PDB entry 6MJI | X-ray diffraction, 2.30 A resolution | chains C and D of the 4 polymer chains in the assembly

Chain C:
Name: T cell receptor alpha variable 11, T cell receptor alpha joining 18, Human nkt tcr alpha chain, CHIMERIC PROTEIN
Source organism: Mus musculus
UniProtKB: chimeric construct of A0A0B4J1J9, K7N5M3: residues 1-92 from A0A0B4J1J9 (A0A0B4J1J9_MOUSE) positions 22-113 (UniProt number = residue number + 21); residues 114-208 from K7N5M3 positions 116-210 (UniProt number = residue number + 2)
Sequence (209 residues; row label = number of the first residue in the row; numbering starts at 0):
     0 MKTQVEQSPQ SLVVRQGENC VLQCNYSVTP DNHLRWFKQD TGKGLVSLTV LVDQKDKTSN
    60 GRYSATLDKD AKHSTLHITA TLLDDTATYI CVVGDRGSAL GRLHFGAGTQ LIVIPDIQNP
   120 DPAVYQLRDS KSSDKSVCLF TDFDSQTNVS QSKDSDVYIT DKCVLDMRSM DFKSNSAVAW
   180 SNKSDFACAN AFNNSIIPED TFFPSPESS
Unresolved in the structure: 0, 183, 205-208
Differences from the reference sequence: initiating methionine (0); linker (113)
Disulfide bonds: C23-C90, C137-C187
Metal / ion sites: Na+: D160 (shared with D170(D) of chain D)
Residues lining bound ligands: JTD (N-[(2S,3S,4R)-1-{[4-O-(cyclopropylmethyl)-alpha-D-galactopyranosyl]oxy}-3,4-dihydroxyoctadecan-2-yl]hexacosanamide): P29, N31, K68, D94, R95, G96

Chain D:
Name: Beta-chain, Tcell receptor chain, T cell receptor beta constant 2
Source organism: Mus musculus
UniProtKB: chimeric construct of A2NTY6, A0N8J3, A0A5B9: residues 0-94 from A2NTY6 (A2NTY6_MOUSE) positions 29-123 (UniProt number = residue number + 29); residues 99-130 from A0N8J3 positions 96-127 (UniProt number = residue number - 3); residues 131-240 from A0A5B9 positions 19-128 (UniProt number = residue number - 112)
Sequence (241 residues; row label = number of the first residue in the row; numbering starts at 0):
     0 MEAAVTQSPR NKVAVTGGKV TLSCNQTNNH NNMYWYRQDT GHGLRLIHYS YGAGSTEKGD
    60 IPDGYKASRP SQENFSLILE LATPSQTSVY FCASGDEGYT QYFGPGTRLL VLEDLRNVTP
   120 PKVSLFEPSK AEISHTQKAT LVCLATGFYP DHVELSWWVN GKEVHSGVCT DPQPLKEQPA
   180 LNDSRYSLSS RLRVSATFWQ NPRNHFRCQV QFYGLSENDE WTQDRAKPVT QIVSAEAWGR
   240 A
Unresolved in the structure: 0-1
Differences from the reference sequence: linker (95-98, 130); variant C168 (Ser56 in A0A5B9), S186 (Cys74 in A0A5B9)
Disulfide bonds: C23-C91, C142-C207
Metal / ion sites: Na+ site 1: E131, T139; Na+ site 2: D170 (shared with D160(C) of chain C)

Interface between chain C and chain D:
Residue-residue contacts (89; chain C residue first):
  H32(C) with Y98(D)
  R34(C) with Y98(D); T99(D)
  Q38(C) with Q37(D), hydrogen bond; F90(D)
  G41(C) with R107(D)
  L44(C) with F102(D), hydrophobic
  V49(C) with Y98(D)
  I89(C) with Q37(D)
  R95(C) with Y98(D)
  G96(C) with Y98(D)
  S97(C) with E96(D); G97(D); Y98(D)
  A98(C) with N31(D); Y33(D); D95(D); E96(D), hydrogen bond (backbone-backbone); G97(D), hydrogen bond (backbone-backbone)
  R101(C) with L45(D); Y48(D), hydrogen bond; D59(D), salt bridge
  L102(C) with Y35(D); Q100(D)
  F104(C) with Y35(D), hydrophobic; G42(D); L43(D); F102(D), hydrophobic
  G105(C) with G42(D)
  A106(C) with G40(D); H41(D); G42(D)
  D120(C) with H134(D), salt bridge
  Y124(C) with S128(D); A130(D); E131(D); H134(D); T135(D)
  Q125(C) with S128(D)
  L126(C) with F125(D); E126(D); T139(D); V141(D), hydrophobic
  R127(C) with F125(D); E126(D), hydrogen bond (backbone-backbone)
  D128(C) with S123(D); L124(D); F125(D)
  S129(C) with L124(D), hydrogen bond (backbone-backbone); E126(D); E235(D), hydrogen bond (side chain-backbone)
  S135(C) with F125(D)
  V136(C) with F125(D), hydrophobic
  L138(C) with T139(D)
  T140(C) with R192(D)
  D141(C) with T135(D); R192(D), salt bridge
  Y157(C) with L174(D), hydrophobic; E176(D), hydrogen bond (side chain-backbone)
  T159(C) with D170(D); S188(D); R190(D), hydrogen bond
  D160(C) with R190(D)
  C162(C) with C168(D), disulfide; T169(D); R190(D)
  V163(C) with C168(D)
  L164(C) with G166(D); V167(D); C168(D), hydrophobic; R192(D)
  D165(C) with S165(D); G166(D), hydrogen bond (backbone-backbone)
  M166(C) with K137(D); S165(D); R192(D); V193(D)
  R167(C) with S165(D), hydrogen bond (backbone-side chain)
  M169(C) with K137(D)
  F171(C) with K137(D); R192(D)
  S173(C) with R192(D), hydrogen bond
  S175(C) with R190(D), hydrogen bond
  A176(C) with R190(D)
  V177(C) with R190(D)
  W179(C) with L143(D), hydrophobic; S186(D)
  F201(C) with H134(D)
  P203(C) with A130(D), hydrophobic
Interface residues without a listed pair, chain C (56 interface residues in all): N31, F36, K42, G43, V51, L99, K134, S154, I158, S168
Interface residues without a listed pair, chain D (53 interface residues in all): Y50, P104, K175, Q177, S194, A236
Inter-chain disulfides: C162(C)-C168(D)

Summary:
The interface between chain C and chain D involves 56 residues on one side and 53 on the other; the contacts
include 1 disulfide bond, 13 hydrogen bonds and 3 salt bridges. Polar contacts include R101(C)-D59(D),
D120(C)-H134(D) and D141(C)-R192(D). Ligands of chain C: compound JTD.
Here chain C is T cell receptor alpha variable 11, T cell receptor alpha joining 18, Human nkt tcr alpha
chain, CHIMERIC PROTEIN and chain D is Beta-chain, Tcell receptor chain, T cell receptor beta constant 2, both
from Mus musculus. Entry 6MJI (Crystal structure of the mCD1d/xxs (JJ304) /iNKTCR ternary complex) was
determined by X-ray diffraction together with 6MIV, 6MIY, 6MJ4, 6MJ6, 6MJA, 6MJJ and 6MJQ from the same study.
